PDB entry 7E8T | electron microscopy, 3.80 A resolution | chains D and C of the 12 polymer chains in the assembly

# Chain D
Name: Trafficking protein particle complex subunit BET5
Source organism: Saccharomyces cerevisiae (strain ATCC 204508 / S288c)
UniProtKB: Q03630 (BET5_YEAST); numbering as in UniProt (aligned over 1-159)
Amino-acid sequence (159 residues; numbered 1 to 159; the number before each row is that of its first residue):
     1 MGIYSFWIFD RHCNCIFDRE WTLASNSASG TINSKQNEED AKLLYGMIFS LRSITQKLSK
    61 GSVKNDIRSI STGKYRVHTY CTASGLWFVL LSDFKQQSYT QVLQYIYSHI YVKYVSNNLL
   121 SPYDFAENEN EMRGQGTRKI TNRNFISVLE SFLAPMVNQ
Unresolved in the structure: 1, 158-159

# Chain C
Name: Trafficking protein particle complex subunit BET3
Source organism: Saccharomyces cerevisiae (strain ATCC 204508 / S288c)
UniProtKB: P36149 (BET3_YEAST); residues 1-193 here = UniProt positions 1-193
Amino-acid sequence (193 residues; numbered 1 to 193; the number before each row is that of its first residue):
     1 MVSTTQSRSL KAMGEEIWKN KTEKINTELF TLTYGSIVAQ LCQDYERDFN KVNDHLYSMG
    61 YNIGCRLIED FLARTALPRC ENLVKTSEVL SKCAFKIFLN ITPNITNWSH NKDTFSLILD
   121 ENPLADFVEL PMDAMKSLWY SNILCGVLKG SLEMVQLDCD VWFVSDILRG DSQTEIKVKL
   181 NRILKDEIPI GED
Unresolved in the structure: 1-8
Swiss-Prot annotation at these positions:
  - lipidation: C80 (S-palmitoyl cysteine)
  - mutagenesis: C80 (C80S: Loss of palmitoylation)

# How chain D and chain C interact
Contacting residue pairs (32; chain D residue first):
  R11(D) - M154(C)  hydrogen bond
  R11(D) - Q156(C)
  R11(D) - E187(C)
  H12(D) - E187(C)  salt bridge
  C13(D) - E187(C)  hydrogen bond (side chain-backbone)
  C13(D) - P189(C)  hydrophobic
  Y45(D) - P189(C)  hydrophobic
  F49(D) - I188(C)  hydrophobic
  K64(D) - E81(C)  salt bridge
  A83(D) - L72(C)  hydrophobic
  A83(D) - L77(C)
  A83(D) - P78(C)
  A83(D) - R79(C)  hydrogen bond (backbone-side chain)
  S84(D) - M154(C)
  G85(D) - R79(C)
  Y107(D) - E69(C)  hydrogen bond (side chain-backbone)
  Y107(D) - A73(C)
  Y111(D) - E69(C)
  V112(D) - E69(C)
  V112(D) - A73(C)  hydrophobic
  S116(D) - R66(C)  hydrogen bond (backbone-side chain)
  S116(D) - E69(C)
  N117(D) - D70(C)
  N118(D) - R66(C)  hydrogen bond (backbone-side chain)
  L119(D) - R66(C)
  S121(D) - R66(C)  hydrogen bond (backbone-side chain)
  P122(D) - R66(C)
  Y123(D) - C65(C)  hydrogen bond
  Y123(D) - R66(C)
  Y123(D) - E69(C)
  R133(D) - E187(C)
  R133(D) - I188(C)  hydrogen bond (side chain-backbone)
Interface residues without a listed pair, chain D (26 interface residues in all): R52, Y80, S108, V115, G134, Q135
Interface residues without a listed pair, chain C (20 interface residues in all): A76, V155, D186, I190, G191

# Summary
26 residues of chain D and 20 residues of chain C are in contact, with 9 hydrogen bonds and 2 salt bridges.
Polar contacts include H12(D)-E187(C), K64(D)-E81(C) and R11(D)-M154(C). Curated annotation (UniProt) lists
one mutagenesis site on chain C.
Here chain D is Trafficking protein particle complex subunit BET5 and chain C is Trafficking protein particle
complex subunit BET3, both from Saccharomyces cerevisiae (strain ATCC 204508 / S288c). Entry 7E8T (Monomer of
Ypt32-TRAPPII) was determined by electron microscopy (same publication as 7E2C, 7E2D, 7E8S, 7E93, 7E94 and
7EA3).
